PDB entry 3KQZ | X-ray diffraction, 2.39 A resolution | chains A and D of the 6 polymer chains in the assembly

== Chain A (and D) ==
Molecule: M17 leucyl aminopeptidase
From: Plasmodium falciparum
Notes: EC 3.4.11.1; chain D of this document is another copy of the same molecule, construct and numbering; everything in this record applies to it too
Reference sequence: Q8IL11 (Q8IL11_PLAF7); residues 84-605 here = UniProt positions 84-605
Chain sequence (528 residues; row label = number of the first residue in the row):
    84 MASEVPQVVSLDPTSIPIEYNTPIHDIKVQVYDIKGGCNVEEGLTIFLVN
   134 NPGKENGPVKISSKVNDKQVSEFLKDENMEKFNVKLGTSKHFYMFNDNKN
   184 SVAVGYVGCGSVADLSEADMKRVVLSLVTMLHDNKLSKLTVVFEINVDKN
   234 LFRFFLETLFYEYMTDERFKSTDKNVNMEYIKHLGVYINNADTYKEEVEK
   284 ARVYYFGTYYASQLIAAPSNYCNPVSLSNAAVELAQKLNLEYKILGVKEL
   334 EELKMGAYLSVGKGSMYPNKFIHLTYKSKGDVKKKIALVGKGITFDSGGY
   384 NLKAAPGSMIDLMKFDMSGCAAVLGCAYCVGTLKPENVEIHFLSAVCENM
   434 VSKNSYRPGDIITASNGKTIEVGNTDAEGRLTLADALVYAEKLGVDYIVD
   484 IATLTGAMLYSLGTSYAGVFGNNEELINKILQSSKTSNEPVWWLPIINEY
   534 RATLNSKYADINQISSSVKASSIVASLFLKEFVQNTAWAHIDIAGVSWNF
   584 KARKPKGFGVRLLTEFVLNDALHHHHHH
Not modelled in the structure: 84, 257-261, 604-611 (chain D: 84, 255-259, 604-611)
Sequence notes: engineered mutation Gln152 (Asn in Q8IL11), Gln515 (Asn in Q8IL11), Gln546 (Asn in Q8IL11); expression tag (606-611)
Metal / ion sites: Zn2+ site 1: Lys374, Asp379, Asp399, Glu461; Zn2+ site 2: Asp379, Asp459, Glu461
Small-molecule neighbours: carbonate ion (CO3): Lys374, Asp459, Ala460, Glu461, Gly462, Arg463, Leu487, Thr488
Curated features (UniProtKB/Swiss-Prot):
  - region: Asn384 to Ser401 (L13 loop)
  - active site: Lys386, Arg463
  - binding site (a peptide): Lys374, Asp379, Lys386, Asp399, Asp459
  - binding site (Zn(2+)): Lys374, Asp379, Asp394, Met396, Asp399, Asp459, Glu461
  - site: Lys386 (Essential for hexamer stabilization)
What the authors report for this chain:
  - Zn2+ coordination: Lys374, Asp379, Asp399, Asp459, Glu461

== Chain A / chain D interface ==
Residue-residue contacts (34):
  Phe156(A) with Tyr176(D); Phe178(D), hydrophobic
  Asn161(A) with Phe178(D)
  Lys164(A) with Lys218(D)
  Phe165(A) with Tyr176(D)
  Asn166(A) with Asn260(D)
  Thr171(A) with Asp216(D)
  Lys173(A) with His174(D), hydrogen bond; Tyr176(D), hydrogen bond; Asp216(D), hydrogen bond (side chain-backbone)
  His174(A) with His174(D); Phe175(D); Tyr176(D), hydrogen bond (backbone-backbone)
  Phe175(A) with Phe175(D); Tyr176(D)
  Tyr176(A) with Glu155(D); Phe156(D), hydrogen bond (side chain-backbone); Phe175(D), hydrophobic; Tyr176(D), hydrogen bond (backbone-backbone); Met177(D)
  Phe178(A) with Gln152(D); Glu155(D)
  Thr212(A) with Lys173(D), hydrogen bond (backbone-side chain)
  Met213(A) with Lys173(D)
  His215(A) with Lys173(D), hydrogen bond (backbone-side chain)
  Asp216(A) with Lys164(D); Phe165(D); Asn166(D); Thr171(D); Lys173(D)
  Asn217(A) with Lys164(D), hydrogen bond; Phe165(D)
  Lys218(A) with Glu163(D); Lys164(D), hydrogen bond (backbone-backbone)
Interface residues without a listed pair, chain A (19 interface residues in all): Ala186, Leu219
Interface residues without a listed pair, chain D (18 interface residues in all): Asn161

== In short ==
The interface between chain A and chain D involves 19 residues on one side and 18 on the other; the contacts
include 10 hydrogen bonds. Polar pairs include Lys173(A)-His174(D), Lys173(A)-Tyr176(D) and
Lys173(A)-Asp216(D). Bound to chain A: carbonate ion. The paper reports Zn2+ coordination by Lys374(A),
Asp379(A) and Asp399(A) among others.
Both chains are M17 leucyl aminopeptidase (Plasmodium falciparum). Entry 3KQZ (Structure of a protease 2) was
determined by X-ray diffraction (same publication as 3KQX, 3KR4 and 3KR5).
